PDB entry 9KKU | X-ray diffraction, 1.46 A resolution | chains C and D of the 4 polymer chains in the assembly

# Chain C (and D)
Protein: M49
Notes: chain D of this document is another copy of the same molecule, construct and numbering; everything in this record applies to it too
Amino-acid sequence (43 residues; each row starts with the number of its first residue):
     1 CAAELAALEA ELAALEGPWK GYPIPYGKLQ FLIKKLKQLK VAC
Disulfides: Cys1-Cys43

# How chain C and chain D interact
Residue-residue contacts (35; chain C residue first):
  Cys1(C) with Cys1(D), hydrophobic; Cys43(D), hydrogen bond
  Ala2(C) with Cys43(D)
  Leu5(C) with Leu39(D); Lys40(D); Cys43(D), hydrophobic
  Ala6(C) with Lys40(D)
  Leu8(C) with Leu36(D)
  Glu9(C) with Leu36(D); Lys40(D)
  Leu12(C) with Leu29(D), hydrophobic; Ile33(D), hydrophobic; Leu36(D), hydrophobic
  Glu16(C) with Tyr26(D), hydrogen bond
  Lys20(C) with Tyr26(D), hydrogen bond
  Gly21(C) with Tyr26(D)
  Tyr22(C) with Tyr26(D)
  Pro23(C) with Pro23(D), hydrophobic; Ile24(D); Tyr26(D)
  Ile24(C) with Pro23(D); Ile24(D), hydrogen bond (backbone-backbone); Leu29(D), hydrophobic
  Tyr26(C) with Leu12(D), hydrogen bond (side chain-backbone); Ala13(D), hydrogen bond (side chain-backbone); Leu15(D), hydrophobic; Glu16(D)
  Leu29(C) with Leu15(D), hydrophobic
  Leu32(C) with Leu12(D), hydrophobic
  Leu36(C) with Leu5(D), hydrophobic; Leu12(D), hydrophobic
  Lys37(C) with Glu9(D)
  Leu39(C) with Leu5(D)
  Lys40(C) with Ala6(D); Glu9(D)
Also at the interface, not in a pair above, chain C (24 interface residues in all): Ala13, Trp19, Ile33, Cys43
Also at the interface, not in a pair above, chain D (23 interface residues in all): Leu8, Tyr22, Pro25, Gln30, Leu32, Lys37

# In short
The interface between chain C and chain D involves 24 residues on one side and 23 on the other; the contacts
include 6 hydrogen bonds. Polar contacts include Cys1(C)-Cys43(D), Glu16(C)-Tyr26(D) and Lys20(C)-Tyr26(D).
Chain C and chain D are both M49; the structure, Helix-loop-helix peptide (M49) in complex with VEGF-A, was
determined by X-ray diffraction.
